PDB entry 7VT8 | X-ray diffraction, 2.99 A resolution | chain A

# Chain A
Protein: Endoglucanase H
Source organism: Meiothermus taiwanensis WR-220
Notes: EC 3.2.1.4
Reference sequence: A0A399DY85 (A0A399DY85_9DEIN); residues 2-455 here correspond to UniProt positions 17-470 (UniProt number = residue number + 15)
Amino-acid sequence (468 residues; each row starts with the number of its first residue):
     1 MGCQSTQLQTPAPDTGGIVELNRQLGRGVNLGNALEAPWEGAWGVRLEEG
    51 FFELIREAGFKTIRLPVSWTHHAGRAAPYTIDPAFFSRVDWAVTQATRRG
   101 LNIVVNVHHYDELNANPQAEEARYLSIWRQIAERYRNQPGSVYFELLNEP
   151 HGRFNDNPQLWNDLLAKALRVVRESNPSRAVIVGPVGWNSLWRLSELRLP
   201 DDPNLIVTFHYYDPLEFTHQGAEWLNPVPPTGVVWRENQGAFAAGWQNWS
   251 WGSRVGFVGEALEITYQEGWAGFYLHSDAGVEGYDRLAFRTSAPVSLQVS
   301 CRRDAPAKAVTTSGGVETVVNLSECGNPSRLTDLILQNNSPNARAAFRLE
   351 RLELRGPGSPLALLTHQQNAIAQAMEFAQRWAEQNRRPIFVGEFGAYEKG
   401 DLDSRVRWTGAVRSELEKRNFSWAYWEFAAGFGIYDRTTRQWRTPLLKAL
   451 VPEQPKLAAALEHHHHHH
Unresolved in the structure: 1-16, 454-468
Construct notes: initiating methionine (1); expression tag (456-468)
Small-molecule neighbours: beta-D-glucopyranose (BGC): Asn33, Trp43, His109, Trp224, Trp426
Reported in the primary citation:
  - catalytic residues: Glu149, Glu393 (by similarity / conservation)
  - mutagenesis - E393Q: abolished catalytic activity (proposed by the authors, not directly observed)
  - binding site for beta-D-glucopyranose: Trp43, Trp224
  - binding site for beta-D-glucopyranose: His109 (from molecular simulation)
  - mutagenesis - W249A/W251A: decreased catalytic activity
  - mutagenesis - W43A (less than 50%), W188A (less than 50%), W224A (less than 50%), W249A, W249A/W251A/W270A, W251A, W270A: decreased catalytic activity on RAC
  - mutagenesis - W192A, E216A: unchanged catalytic activity
  - mutagenesis - W43A/E393Q, W188A/E393Q, W224A/E393Q, W249A/E393Q, W251A/E393Q, W270A/E393Q: decreased stability
  - mutagenesis - W192A/E393Q: increased stability

# In short
Chain A binds beta-D-glucopyranose. The paper reports catalytic residues Glu149 and Glu393; W43A, W188A and
W224A, among others, reduce catalytic activity on RAC; 18 substitutions were tested in all.
Chain A is Endoglucanase H (Meiothermus taiwanensis WR-220); the structure, Crystal structure of MtGlu5 from
Meiothermus taiwanensis WR-220, was determined by X-ray diffraction, deposited together with 7VT4, 7VT5, 7VT6
and 7VT7.
